4WYK - chains B and C of the 4 polymer chains in the assembly; structure by X-ray diffraction, 3.40 A resolution.

# Chain B
Molecule: NTF2-related export protein 1
Source organism: Homo sapiens
Reference sequence: Q9UKK6 (NXT1_HUMAN); residue numbers follow UniProt; this construct covers 2-140
Chain sequence (139 residues; each row starts with the number of its first residue):
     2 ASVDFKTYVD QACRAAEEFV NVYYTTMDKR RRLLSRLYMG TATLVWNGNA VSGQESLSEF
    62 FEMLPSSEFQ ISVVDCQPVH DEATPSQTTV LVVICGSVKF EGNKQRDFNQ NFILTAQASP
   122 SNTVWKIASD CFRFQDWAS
Disordered / not traced: 2

# Chain C
Molecule: Nuclear RNA export factor 1
Source organism: Homo sapiens
Reference sequence: Q9UBU9 (NXF1_HUMAN); residue numbers follow UniProt; this construct covers 96-555
Chain sequence (461 residues; row label = number of the first residue in the row):
    95 SVRRDRAPPE RGGAGTSQDG TSKNWFKITI PYGRKYDKAW LLSMIQSKCS VPFTPIEFHY
   155 ENTRAQFFVE DASTASALKA VNYKILDREN RRISIIINSS APPHTILNEL KPEQVEQLKL
   215 IMSKRYDGSQ QALDLKGLRS DPDLVAQNID VVLNRRSCMA ATLRIIEENI PELLSLNLSN
   275 NRLYRLDDMS SIVQKAPNLK ILNLSGNELK SERELDKIKG LKLEELWLDG NSLCDTFRDQ
   335 STYISAIRER FPKLLRLDGH ELPPPIAFDV EAPTTLPPCK GSYFGTENLK SLVLHFLQQY
   395 YAIYDSGDRQ GLLDAYHDGA CCSLSIPFIP QNPARSSLAE YFKDSRNVKK LKDPTLRFRL
   455 LKHTRLNVVA FLNELPKTQH DVNSFVVDIS AQTSTLLCFS VNGVFKEVDG KSRDSLRAFT
   515 RTFIAVPASN SGLCIVNDEL FVRNASSEEI QRAFAMPAPT P
Disordered / not traced: 95-201, 425-426, 550-555
Construct notes: expression tag (95)
From the paper describing this entry:
  - mutagenesis - I360A/F362A/V364A, I360D/F362D/V364D, I360R/F362R/V364R: unchanged binding to NTF2-related export protein 1 (chain B)

# How chain B and chain C interact
Pairs across the interface (31; chain B residue first):
  Val-4(B) / Gln-334(C)
  Val-4(B) / Glu-355(C)
  Asp-5(B) / Gln-334(C)  hydrogen bond (backbone-side chain)
  Lys-7(B) / Ser-335(C)  hydrogen bond
  Thr-8(B) / Gln-334(C)  hydrogen bond
  Thr-8(B) / Ser-335(C)
  Thr-8(B) / Ile-338(C)
  Asp-11(B) / Ser-339(C)
  Gln-12(B) / Pro-358(C)
  Arg-15(B) / Ile-360(C)
  Ala-16(B) / Phe-362(C)
  Glu-19(B) / Ile-360(C)
  Glu-19(B) / Phe-362(C)
  Phe-20(B) / Phe-362(C)  hydrophobic
  Thr-27(B) / Val-364(C)
  Leu-34(B) / Val-364(C)
  Leu-34(B) / Glu-365(C)
  Leu-34(B) / Ala-366(C)  hydrophobic
  Arg-37(B) / Val-364(C)
  Arg-37(B) / Glu-365(C)  salt bridge
  Leu-38(B) / Asp-363(C)
  Thr-89(B) / Pro-358(C)
  Ala-117(B) / Pro-358(C)  hydrophobic
  Thr-124(B) / Pro-359(C)
  Thr-124(B) / Ala-361(C)
  Val-125(B) / Ala-361(C)
  Val-125(B) / Asp-363(C)
  Trp-126(B) / Pro-359(C)  hydrogen bond (side chain-backbone)
  Trp-126(B) / Ile-360(C)
  Trp-126(B) / Ala-361(C)  hydrogen bond (backbone-backbone)
  Trp-126(B) / Phe-362(C)  hydrophobic
Interface residues without a listed pair, chain B (25 interface residues in all): Tyr-9, Val-23, Arg-31, Arg-33, Leu-115, Lys-127
Interface residues without a listed pair, chain C (18 interface residues in all): Asp-333, Arg-342, Pro-357, Pro-367

# Summary
25 residues of chain B and 18 residues of chain C are in contact; the contacts include 5 hydrogen bonds and 1
salt bridge. Polar contacts include Arg-37(B)/Glu-365(C), Asp-5(B)/Gln-334(C) and Lys-7(B)/Ser-335(C). From
the paper: I360A/F362A/V364A, I360D/F362D/V364D and I360R/F362R/V364R of chain C leave binding to NTF2-related
export protein 1 (chain B) unchanged.
Chain B is NTF2-related export protein 1 and chain C is Nuclear RNA export factor 1, both from Homo sapiens;
the structure, Structure of the LRR and NTF2-like domains of NXF1 complexed with NXT1, was determined by X-ray
diffraction.
